PDB entry 7KTQ | electron microscopy, 3.30 A resolution | chains H and I of the 10 polymer chains in the assembly

# Chain H
Molecule: Histone H2B
From: Xenopus laevis
Reference sequence: A0A1L8FQA5 (A0A1L8FQA5_XENLA); residues 28-122 here correspond to UniProt positions 32-126 (UniProt number = residue number + 4)
Sequence (95 residues; each row starts with the number of its first residue):
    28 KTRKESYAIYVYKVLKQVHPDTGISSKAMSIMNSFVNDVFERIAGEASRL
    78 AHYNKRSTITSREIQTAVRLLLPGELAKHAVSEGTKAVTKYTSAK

# Chain I
Molecule: 601 DNA
From: Homo sapiens
Sequence (167 nucleotides; each row starts with the number of its first residue):
     1 TACCCGGGATATCGAGAATCCCGGTGCCGAGGCCGCTCAATTGGTCGTAG
    51 ACAGCTCTAGCACCGCTTAAACGCACGTACGCGCTGTCCCCCGCGTTTTA
   101 ACCGCCAAGGGGATTACTCCCTAGTCTCCAGGCACGTGTCAGATATATAC
   151 ATCCGATATCCCGGGTA
Disordered / not traced: 165-167

# Chain H / chain I interface
Residue-residue contacts (11; chain H residue first):
  Lys28(H) with DC135(I), phosphate contact
  Thr29(H) with DA134(I), phosphate contact
  Arg30(H) with DG132(I), base contact; DC133(I), phosphate contact; DA134(I), phosphate contact
  Lys31(H) with DA134(I), hydrogen bond to the phosphate
  Glu32(H) with DC133(I), phosphate contact
  Ser33(H) with DC133(I), hydrogen bond to the phosphate
  Ile36(H) with DG132(I), phosphate contact; DC133(I), phosphate contact
  Tyr37(H) with DG132(I), hydrogen bond to the phosphate

# Summary
Chain H and chain I form an interface of 8 and 4 residues respectively, with 3 hydrogen bonds. Polar pairs
include Lys31(H)-DA134(I), Ser33(H)-DC133(I) and Tyr37(H)-DG132(I).
Here chain H is Histone H2B (Xenopus laevis) and chain I is 601 DNA (Homo sapiens). Entry 7KTQ (Nucleosome
from a dimeric PRC2 bound to a nucleosome) was determined by electron microscopy (same publication as 7KSO,
7KSR and 7KTP).
